Entry 6DOV (X-ray diffraction, 1.52 A resolution); this record covers chains A and C of the 4 polymer chains in the assembly.

== Chain A ==
Molecule: Ribonuclease H
Source organism: Bacillus halodurans (strain ATCC BAA-125 / DSM 18197 / FERM 7344 / JCM 9153 / C-125)
Notes: EC 3.1.26.4; fragment: Catalytic Domain
Reference sequence: Q9KEI9 (RNH1_BACHD); residues 61-196 here = UniProt positions 61-196
Amino-acid sequence (136 residues; each row starts with the number of its first residue):
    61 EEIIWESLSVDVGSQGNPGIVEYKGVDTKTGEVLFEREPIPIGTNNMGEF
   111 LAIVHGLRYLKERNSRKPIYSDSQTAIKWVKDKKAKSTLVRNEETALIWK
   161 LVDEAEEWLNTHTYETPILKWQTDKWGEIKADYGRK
Unresolved in the structure: 196
Metal / ion sites: Mg2+ site 1: Asp-71, Asp-192 (shared with 1 residue of chain b); Mg2+ site 2: Asp-71, Glu-109, Asp-132 (shared with 1 residue of chain B; 1 residue of chain b); rubidium ion site 1: Lys-121, Asn-124; rubidium ion site 2: Glu-188, Asp-192 (shared with 1 residue of chain b); rubidium ion site 3: Asp-192, Arg-195 (shared with 1 residue of chain b)

== Chain C ==
Molecule: 6-nt DNA strand
Sequence (6 nucleotides; row label = number of the first residue in the row):
     1 CGATGT
Metal / ion sites: rubidium ion near DG5 (its only coordinating residue here)

== Interface between chain A and chain C ==
Contacting residue pairs (20; chain A residue first):
  Asn-77(A) / DA3(C)  hydrogen bond to the base
  Asn-77(A) / DT4(C)  hydrogen bond to the sugar
  Pro-78(A) / DA3(C)  phosphate contact
  Pro-78(A) / DT4(C)  phosphate contact
  Thr-104(A) / DT4(C)  phosphate contact
  Thr-104(A) / DG5(C)  hydrogen bond to the phosphate
  Asn-105(A) / DT4(C)  hydrogen bond to the base
  Asn-106(A) / DT4(C)  hydrogen bond to the base
  Asn-106(A) / DG5(C)  hydrogen bond to the sugar
  Met-107(A) / DG5(C)  phosphate contact
  Gln-134(A) / DG5(C)  base contact
  Thr-135(A) / DG5(C)  sugar contact
  Lys-138(A) / DT6(C)  phosphate contact
  Trp-139(A) / DG5(C)  phosphate contact
  Trp-139(A) / DT6(C)  hydrogen bond to the phosphate
  Lys-146(A) / DG5(C)  sugar contact
  Lys-146(A) / DT6(C)  salt bridge to the phosphate
  Ser-147(A) / DG5(C)  hydrogen bond to the phosphate
  Thr-148(A) / DG5(C)  hydrogen bond to the phosphate
  Leu-149(A) / DG5(C)  phosphate contact
Interface residues without a listed pair, chain C (5 interface residues in all): DG2

== Summary ==
Chain A and chain C form an interface of 14 and 5 residues respectively, with 9 hydrogen bonds and 1 salt
bridge. Among the polar pairs are Asn-77(A)/DA3(C), Asn-105(A)/DT4(C) and Asn-106(A)/DT4(C). Asp-71(A) and
Asp-192(A) form the Mg2+ site 1.
Chain A is Ribonuclease H (Bacillus halodurans (strain ATCC BAA-125 / DSM 18197 / FERM 7344 / JCM 9153 /
C-125)) and chain C is a 6-nt DNA strand; the structure, Crystal Structure of Bacillus Halodurans Ribonuclease
H1 in Complex with an RNA/DNA Hybrid: Reaction in 5 ..., was determined by X-ray diffraction together with
6DMN, 6DMV, 6DO8, 6DO9, 6DOA, 6DOB and 46 further entries from the same study.
